PDB entry 1RUG | X-ray diffraction, 3.00 A resolution | chains 2 and 3 of the 4 polymer chains in the assembly

Chain 2:
Molecule: Rhinovirus 14
From: Human rhinovirus 14
Notes: engineered mutation(s): N(1)219S
Reference sequence: P03303 (POLG_HRV14); residues 1-262 here correspond to UniProt positions 69-330 (UniProt number = residue number + 68)
Amino-acid sequence (262 residues; row label = number of the first residue in the row):
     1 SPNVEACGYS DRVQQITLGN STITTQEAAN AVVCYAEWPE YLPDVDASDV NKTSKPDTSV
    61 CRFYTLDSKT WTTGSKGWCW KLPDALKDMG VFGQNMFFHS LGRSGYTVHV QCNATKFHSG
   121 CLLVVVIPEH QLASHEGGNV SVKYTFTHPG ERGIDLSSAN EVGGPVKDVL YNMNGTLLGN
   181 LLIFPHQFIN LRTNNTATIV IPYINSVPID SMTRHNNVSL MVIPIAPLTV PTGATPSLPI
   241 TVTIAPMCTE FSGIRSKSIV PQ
Unresolved in the structure: 1-7
Differences from the reference sequence: conflict Leu-170 (Ile239 in P03303)

Chain 3:
Molecule: Rhinovirus 14
From: Human rhinovirus 14
Notes: engineered mutation(s): N(1)219S
Reference sequence: P03303 (POLG_HRV14); residues 1-236 here correspond to UniProt positions 331-566 (UniProt number = residue number + 330)
Amino-acid sequence (236 residues; row label = number of the first residue in the row):
     1 GLPTTTLPGS GQFLTTDDRQ SPSALPNYEP TPRIHIPGKV HNLLEIIQVD TLIPMNNTHT
    61 KDEVNSYLIP LNANRQNEQV FGTNLFIGDG VFKTTLLGEI VQYYTHWSGS LRFSLMYTGP
   121 ALSSAKLILA YTPPGARGPQ DRREAMLGTH VVWDIGLQST IVMTIPWTSG VQFRYTDPDT
   181 YTSAGFLSCW YQTSLILPPE TTGQVYLLSF ISACPDFKLR LMKDTQTISQ TVALTE

How chain 2 and chain 3 interact:
Contacting residue pairs - 61 pairs, chain 2 then chain 3:
  Arg-12(2) / Leu-157(3)
  Tyr-35(2) / Pro-37(3)  hydrophobic
  Tyr-35(2) / Gly-38(3)
  Glu-37(2) / His-35(3)  salt bridge
  Glu-37(2) / Pro-37(3)
  Asp-46(2) / Ile-34(3)
  Asp-46(2) / His-35(3)  hydrogen bond (side chain-backbone)
  Lys-116(2) / Pro-120(3)
  Lys-116(2) / Ala-121(3)  hydrogen bond (backbone-backbone)
  Lys-116(2) / Leu-122(3)  hydrogen bond (backbone-backbone)
  Phe-117(2) / Pro-120(3)
  Phe-117(2) / Leu-122(3)  hydrophobic
  Phe-117(2) / Pro-199(3)
  Phe-117(2) / Thr-201(3)
  His-118(2) / Pro-120(3)
  Ser-119(2) / Thr-118(3)
  Gly-120(2) / Thr-118(3)
  Asn-139(2) / Glu-236(3)  hydrogen bond (side chain-backbone)
  Leu-170(2) / Asp-62(3)
  Leu-170(2) / Glu-63(3)
  Leu-170(2) / Val-64(3)
  Leu-170(2) / Tyr-67(3)  hydrophobic
  Tyr-171(2) / Asp-62(3)  hydrogen bond
  Leu-177(2) / Thr-94(3)
  Leu-178(2) / Val-64(3)  hydrophobic
  Gly-179(2) / Thr-51(3)
  Gly-179(2) / Leu-52(3)  hydrogen bond (backbone-backbone)
  Gly-179(2) / Tyr-67(3)  hydrogen bond (backbone-side chain)
  Asn-180(2) / Thr-51(3)
  Asn-180(2) / Thr-94(3)  hydrogen bond (side chain-backbone)
  Asn-180(2) / Thr-95(3)
  Asn-180(2) / Leu-96(3)  hydrogen bond (side chain-backbone)
  Leu-182(2) / Val-49(3)
  Leu-182(2) / Asp-50(3)
  Leu-182(2) / Thr-51(3)
  Leu-182(2) / Leu-52(3)  hydrophobic
  Leu-182(2) / Phe-210(3)  hydrophobic
  Ile-183(2) / Val-49(3)  hydrophobic
  Ile-183(2) / Leu-96(3)  hydrophobic
  Asn-190(2) / Met-116(3)
  Asn-190(2) / Tyr-117(3)
  Asn-190(2) / Thr-118(3)
  Arg-192(2) / Tyr-117(3)
  Arg-192(2) / Gly-119(3)  hydrogen bond (side chain-backbone)
  Arg-192(2) / Pro-120(3)
  Arg-192(2) / Ala-121(3)
  Arg-192(2) / Gly-156(3)  hydrogen bond (side chain-backbone)
  Thr-193(2) / Ser-159(3)
  Ile-204(2) / Pro-37(3)  hydrophobic
  Asn-205(2) / Ile-36(3)
  Ser-206(2) / Ile-34(3)
  Val-207(2) / Ile-34(3)
  Pro-208(2) / Ile-34(3)
  Ile-225(2) / Val-64(3)
  Ile-225(2) / Leu-68(3)
  Ala-226(2) / Leu-68(3)  hydrophobic
  Ala-226(2) / Thr-118(3)
  Pro-227(2) / Leu-68(3)
  Pro-227(2) / Tyr-206(3)  hydrophobic
  Pro-231(2) / Glu-200(3)
  Thr-232(2) / Glu-200(3)  hydrogen bond (backbone-backbone)
Also at the interface, not in a pair above, chain 2 (37 interface residues in all): Cys-121, Val-169, Phe-188, Pro-202, Tyr-203, Thr-229
Also at the interface, not in a pair above, chain 3 (39 interface residues in all): Arg-33, Ile-46, Ile-155, Pro-198, Thr-202, Leu-208

Overview:
37 residues of chain 2 and 39 residues of chain 3 are in contact; the contacts include 12 hydrogen bonds and 1
salt bridge. Among the polar pairs are Glu-37(2)/His-35(3), Asp-46(2)/His-35(3) and Asn-139(2)/Glu-236(3).
Chain 2 is Rhinovirus 14 and chain 3 is Rhinovirus 14, both from Human rhinovirus 14; the structure,
Rhinovirus 14 mutant N1219S complexed with antiviral compound win 52035, was determined by X-ray diffraction,
deposited together with 1RUC, 1RUD, 1RUE, 1RUF, 1RUH, 1RUI and 1RUJ.
